PDB entry 5J7C | X-ray diffraction, 2.54 A resolution | chains A and C

# Chain A
Molecule: Lysozyme C
Organism: Gallus gallus
Notes: EC 3.2.1.17
Reference sequence: P00698 (LYSC_CHICK); residues 1-129 here correspond to UniProt positions 19-147 (UniProt number = residue number + 18)
Chain sequence (129 residues; row label = number of the first residue in the row):
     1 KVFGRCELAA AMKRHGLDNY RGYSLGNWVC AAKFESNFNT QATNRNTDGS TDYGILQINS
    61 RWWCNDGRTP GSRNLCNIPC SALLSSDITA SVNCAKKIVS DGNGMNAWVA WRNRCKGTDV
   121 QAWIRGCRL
Swiss-Prot annotation at these positions:
  - active site: Glu-35, Asp-52
  - binding site (substrate): Asp-101
Cystine bridges: Cys-6/Cys-127, Cys-30/Cys-115, Cys-64/Cys-80, Cys-76/Cys-94

# Chain C
Molecule: FNfn10-anti-lysozyme (DE0.4.1)
Organism: Homo sapiens
Chain sequence (102 residues; each row starts with the number of its first residue):
     1 MVSDVPRDLE VVAATPTSLL ISWRGYPWAT YYGIIYGETG GNSLVQEFTM PGDLSHRATI
    61 SGLKPGVDYT ITVYAVTRVG RTFDTPGPIS INYRTGHHHH HH
Disordered / not traced: 1-3, 101-102

# Chain A / chain C interface
Contacting residue pairs (44):
  Glu-35(A) / Arg-78(C)  salt bridge
  Glu-35(A) / Arg-81(C)  salt bridge
  Asn-44(A) / Arg-78(C)
  Arg-45(A) / Arg-78(C)
  Arg-45(A) / Val-79(C)  hydrogen bond (backbone-backbone)
  Asn-46(A) / Thr-77(C)
  Asn-46(A) / Arg-78(C)
  Thr-47(A) / Val-76(C)
  Thr-47(A) / Thr-77(C)  hydrogen bond (backbone-backbone)
  Asp-48(A) / Tyr-31(C)  hydrogen bond
  Asp-48(A) / Phe-48(C)
  Asp-48(A) / Val-76(C)
  Ser-50(A) / Tyr-31(C)  hydrogen bond
  Asp-52(A) / Arg-78(C)  salt bridge
  Gln-57(A) / Arg-78(C)  hydrogen bond
  Asn-59(A) / Tyr-31(C)  hydrogen bond
  Arg-61(A) / Tyr-31(C)
  Arg-61(A) / Phe-48(C)
  Trp-62(A) / Tyr-31(C)
  Trp-62(A) / Phe-48(C)
  Trp-62(A) / Thr-49(C)  hydrogen bond (side chain-backbone)
  Trp-62(A) / Met-50(C)  hydrophobic
  Trp-62(A) / Pro-51(C)
  Trp-63(A) / Met-50(C)  hydrophobic
  Trp-63(A) / Pro-51(C)  hydrophobic
  Leu-75(A) / Met-50(C)  hydrophobic
  Asn-103(A) / Pro-51(C)
  Asn-103(A) / Gly-52(C)
  Asn-103(A) / Asp-53(C)
  Asn-106(A) / Gly-52(C)
  Asn-106(A) / Leu-54(C)
  Ala-107(A) / Pro-51(C)
  Ala-107(A) / Gly-52(C)
  Val-109(A) / Pro-27(C)
  Val-109(A) / Trp-28(C)  hydrophobic
  Val-109(A) / Ala-29(C)
  Val-109(A) / Thr-30(C)
  Val-109(A) / Arg-81(C)
  Ala-110(A) / Arg-81(C)
  Arg-112(A) / Pro-27(C)  hydrogen bond (side chain-backbone)
  Arg-112(A) / Ala-29(C)  hydrogen bond (side chain-backbone)
  Asn-113(A) / Pro-27(C)  hydrogen bond (side chain-backbone)
  Asn-113(A) / Trp-28(C)
  Arg-114(A) / Trp-28(C)
Interface residues without a listed pair, chain C (19 interface residues in all): Tyr-26, Ala-75
The authors on this interface:
  - specific contacts: Asp-48(A)/Tyr-31(C) (hydrogen bond), Ser-50(A)/Tyr-31(C) (hydrogen bond), Asn-59(A)/Tyr-31(C) (hydrogen bond), Trp-62(A)/Met-50(C), Trp-63(A)/Met-50(C)
  - interface residues, chain C: Pro-27(C), Ala-29(C), Tyr-31(C), Thr-77(C), Arg-78(C), Val-79(C), Arg-81(C)

# Summary
22 residues of chain A face 19 of chain C across their interface, with 10 hydrogen bonds and 3 salt bridges.
Polar contacts include Glu-35(A)/Arg-78(C), Glu-35(A)/Arg-81(C) and Asp-52(A)/Arg-78(C). The paper describes
hydrogen bonds between Asp-48(A) and Tyr-31(C), Ser-50(A) and Tyr-31(C) and Asn-59(A) and Tyr-31(C); contacts
between Trp-62(A) and Met-50(C) and Trp-63(A) and Met-50(C). From the paper: interface residues Pro-27(C),
Ala-29(C) and Tyr-31(C) among others.
Here chain A is Lysozyme C (Gallus gallus) and chain C is FNfn10-anti-lysozyme (DE0.4.1) (Homo sapiens). Entry
5J7C (A picomolar affinity FN3 domain in complex with hen egg-white lysozyme) was determined by X-ray
diffraction together with 5J7K from the same study.
